7Y3M - chains H and B of the 4 polymer chains in the assembly; structure by X-ray diffraction, 2.72 A resolution.

Chain H:
Molecule: 16-nt DNA strand
Sequence (16 nucleotides; row label = number of the first residue in the row):
     1 GGAATATAATATTTCC

Chain B:
Molecule: Sal-like protein 4
Organism: Homo sapiens
Reference sequence: Q9UJQ4 (SALL4_HUMAN); residue numbers follow UniProt; this construct covers 378-453
Chain sequence (79 residues; numbered 375 to 453; the number before each row is that of its first residue):
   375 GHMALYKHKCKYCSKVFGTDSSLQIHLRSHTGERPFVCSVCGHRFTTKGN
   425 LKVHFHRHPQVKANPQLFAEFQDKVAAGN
Not modelled in the structure: 375-381, 437-453
Sequence notes: expression tag (375-377)
Ion coordination: Zn2+ site 1: Cys384, Cys387, His400, His404; Zn2+ site 2: Cys412, Cys415, His428, His432
What the authors report for this chain:
  - disease-associated variants - S396F: decreased stability (proposed by the authors, not directly observed)
  - disease-associated variants - R431Q: decreased binding to the 16-nt DNA strand (proposed by the authors, not directly observed)
  - binding site for the 16-nt DNA strand: Asn424

Interface between chain H and chain B:
Contacting residue pairs - 6 pairs, chain H then chain B:
  DG2(H) - Thr393(B)  phosphate contact
  DG2(H) - Asp394(B)  phosphate contact
  DG2(H) - Ser395(B)  hydrogen bond to the phosphate
  DA4(H) - Lys422(B)  salt bridge to the phosphate
  DT5(H) - Gly423(B)  base contact
  DT5(H) - Lys426(B)  salt bridge to the phosphate
Other interface residues (no listed pair), chain H (5 interface residues in all): DG1, DA3

Overview:
The interface between chain H and chain B involves 5 residues on one side and 6 on the other; the contacts
include 1 hydrogen bond and 2 salt bridges. Polar pairs include DG2(H)-Ser395(B), DA4(H)-Lys422(B) and
DT5(H)-Lys426(B). From the paper: a binding site for the 16-nt DNA strand at Asn424(B); S396F of chain B
reduces stability.
Chain H is a 16-nt DNA strand and chain B is Sal-like protein 4 (Homo sapiens); the structure, Structure of
SALL4 ZFC1 bound with 16 bp AT-rich dsDNA, was determined by X-ray diffraction.
